Entry 9BJG (X-ray diffraction, 2.90 A resolution); this record covers chains H and L of the 3 polymer chains in the assembly.

== Chain H ==
Molecule: 75B10 Fab Heavy Chain
From: Homo sapiens
Notes: antibody fragment or engineered binder
Sequence (247 residues; row label = number of the first residue in the row; numbers below 1 keep their minus sign (Met-2 is residue -2)):
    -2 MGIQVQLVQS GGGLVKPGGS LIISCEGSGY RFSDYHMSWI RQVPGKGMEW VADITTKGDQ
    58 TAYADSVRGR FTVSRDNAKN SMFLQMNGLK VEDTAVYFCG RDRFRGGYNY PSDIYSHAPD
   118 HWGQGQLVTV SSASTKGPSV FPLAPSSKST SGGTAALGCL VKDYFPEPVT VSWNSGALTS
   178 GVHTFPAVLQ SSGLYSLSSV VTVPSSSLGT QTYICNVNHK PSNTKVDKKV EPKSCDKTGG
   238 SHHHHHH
Disordered / not traced: -2 to 0, 230-244
Disulfide bonds: Cys22-Cys96, Cys156-Cys212

== Chain L ==
Molecule: 75B10 Fab Light Chain
From: Homo sapiens
Notes: antibody fragment or engineered binder
Sequence (217 residues; each row starts with the number of its first residue; numbers below 1 keep their minus sign (Met-2 is residue -2)):
    -2 MGIDIQMTQS PSTLSASVGD RVTITCRASQ TINNWLAWYQ QKPGRAPKVL IYAASDLDSG
    58 VPSRFSASGS GTHFSLTISS LQPDDFATYF CQQYNEFPVT FGQGTKLELK RTVAAPSVFI
   118 FPPSDEQLKS GTASVVCLLN NFYPREAKVQ WKVDNALQSG NSQESVTEQD SKDSTYSLSS
   178 TLTLSKADYE KHKVYACEVT HQGLSSPVTK SFNRGEC
Disordered / not traced: -2 to 0, 213-214
Disulfide bonds: Cys23-Cys88, Cys134-Cys194

== How chain H and chain L interact ==
Pairs across the interface (81):
  Ile37(H) with Phe98(L), hydrophobic
  Gln39(H) with Gln38(L), hydrogen bond
  Met45(H) with Gln38(L); Pro44(L), hydrophobic; Phe87(L), hydrophobic; Phe98(L), hydrophobic
  Trp47(H) with Phe94(L), hydrophobic; Pro95(L), hydrophobic; Val96(L); Phe98(L)
  Asp50(H) with Phe94(L)
  Phe95(H) with Ala43(L), hydrophobic; Pro44(L)
  Arg100(H) with Asp55(L), salt bridge
  Phe101(H) with Val46(L), hydrophobic; Tyr49(L), hydrophobic; Tyr91(L)
  Arg102(H) with Trp32(L); Tyr91(L)
  Gly103(H) with Trp32(L); Tyr91(L)
  Gly104(H) with Trp32(L); Tyr91(L), hydrogen bond (backbone-backbone); Asn92(L)
  Asn106(H) with Glu93(L); Phe94(L), hydrogen bond (side chain-backbone)
  Ile111(H) with Phe94(L), hydrophobic
  Tyr112(H) with Phe94(L)
  Ser113(H) with Tyr91(L); Glu93(L), hydrogen bond (side chain-backbone); Phe94(L), hydrogen bond (side chain-backbone)
  His114(H) with Gln89(L), hydrogen bond (backbone-side chain); Tyr91(L)
  Ala115(H) with Ala34(L), hydrophobic; Tyr36(L); Gln89(L); Tyr91(L)
  Pro116(H) with Tyr36(L), hydrogen bond (backbone-side chain); Val46(L); Gln89(L)
  Asp117(H) with Val46(L)
  Trp119(H) with Tyr36(L); Ala43(L), hydrophobic; Pro44(L), hydrophobic
  Gly120(H) with Ala43(L)
  Val137(H) with Glu123(L)
  Phe138(H) with Ser121(L); Gln124(L)
  Pro139(H) with Ser121(L)
  Leu140(H) with Phe118(L), hydrophobic; Val133(L), hydrophobic
  Ala141(H) with Phe118(L)
  Lys145(H) with Phe116(L); Ile117(L); Lys207(L), hydrogen bond (backbone-side chain); Ser208(L)
  Ser146(H) with Phe116(L); Ile117(L); Phe118(L)
  Ser148(H) with Phe116(L)
  Ala153(H) with Phe116(L), hydrophobic; Phe118(L)
  Leu157(H) with Ser131(L)
  Lys159(H) with Gln124(L); Ser131(L)
  His180(H) with Asn137(L), hydrogen bond; Asn138(L); Ser174(L)
  Phe182(H) with Leu135(L), hydrophobic; Ser162(L); Thr164(L); Ser174(L); Leu175(L); Ser176(L)
  Pro183(H) with Ser162(L), hydrogen bond (backbone-side chain); Val163(L)
  Val185(H) with Gln160(L)
  Leu186(H) with Gln160(L), hydrogen bond (backbone-side chain)
  Val197(H) with Leu135(L), hydrophobic
  Thr199(H) with Asn137(L)
  Lys225(H) with Glu123(L), salt bridge
Interface residues without a listed pair, chain H (50 interface residues in all): Gly44, Glu46, Ala59, Tyr105, Gln121, Ser143, Leu154, Ser177, Thr181, Gln187
Interface residues without a listed pair, chain L (44 interface residues in all): Gln100, Val115, Glu161, Asp167, Lys169, Thr180

== In short ==
The interface between chain H and chain L involves 50 residues on one side and 44 on the other; the contacts
include 11 hydrogen bonds and 2 salt bridges. Among the polar pairs are Arg100(H)-Asp55(L),
Lys225(H)-Glu123(L) and Gln39(H)-Gln38(L).
Here chain H is 75B10 Fab Heavy Chain and chain L is 75B10 Fab Light Chain, both from Homo sapiens. Entry 9BJG
(Crystal structure of broadly neutralizing human monoclonal antibody 75B10 in complex with AMA1) was
determined by X-ray diffraction (same publication as 9BJH).
